Entry 5L63 (X-ray diffraction, 2.70 A resolution); this record covers chains O and U of the 28 polymer chains in the assembly.

Chain O:
Molecule: Proteasome subunit alpha type-2
Source organism: Saccharomyces cerevisiae (strain ATCC 204508 / S288c)
Notes: EC 3.4.25.1
Reference sequence: P23639 (PSA2_YEAST); residues 1-250 here = UniProt positions 1-250
Sequence (250 residues; each row starts with the number of its first residue):
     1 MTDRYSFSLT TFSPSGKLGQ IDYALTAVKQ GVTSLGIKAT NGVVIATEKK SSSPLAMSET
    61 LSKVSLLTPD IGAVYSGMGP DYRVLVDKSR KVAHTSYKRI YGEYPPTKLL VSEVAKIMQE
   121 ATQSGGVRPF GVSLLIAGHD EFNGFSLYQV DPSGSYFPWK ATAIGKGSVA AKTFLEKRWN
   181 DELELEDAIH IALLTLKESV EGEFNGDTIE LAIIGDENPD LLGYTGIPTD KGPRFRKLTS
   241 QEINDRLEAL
Curated features (UniProtKB/Swiss-Prot):
  - cross-link: Lys108 (Glycyl lysine isopeptide (Lys-Gly) (interchain with G-Cter in ubiquitin))

Chain U:
Molecule: Proteasome subunit alpha type-1
Source organism: Saccharomyces cerevisiae (strain ATCC 204508 / S288c)
Notes: EC 3.4.25.1
Reference sequence: P21243 (PSA1_YEAST); residues -8 to 243 here correspond to UniProt positions 1-252 (UniProt number = residue number + 9)
Sequence (252 residues; numbered -8 to 243; the number before each row is that of its first residue; numbers below 1 keep their minus sign (Met-8 is residue -8)):
    -8 MSGAAAASAA GYDRHITIFS PEGRLYQVEY AFKATNQTNI NSLAVRGKDC TVVISQKKVP
    52 DKLLDPTTVS YIFCISRTIG MVVNGPIPDA RNAALRAKAE AAEFRYKYGY DMPCDVLAKR
   112 MANLSQIYTQ RAYMRPLGVI LTFVSVDEEL GPSIYKTDPA GYYVGYKATA TGPKQQEITT
   172 NLENHFKKSK IDHINEESWE KVVEFAITHM IDALGTEFSK NDLEVGVATK DKFFTLSAEN
   232 IEERLVAIAE QD
Unresolved in the structure: -8 to 1, 243

Chain O / chain U interface:
Residue-residue contacts (64):
  Asp3(O) with Tyr124(U)
  Tyr5(O) with Ile7(U); Ala123(U), hydrophobic; Tyr124(U), hydrophobic
  Leu9(O) with Ile9(U), hydrophobic; Ala123(U), hydrophobic
  Gln20(O) with Ile9(U); Phe10(U), hydrogen bond (side chain-backbone)
  Tyr23(O) with Phe10(U); Ser11(U); Pro12(U), hydrophobic; Gly14(U)
  Ala24(O) with Phe10(U), hydrophobic
  Thr26(O) with Glu13(U)
  Ala27(O) with Gly14(U)
  Ser52(O) with Tyr153(U)
  Pro54(O) with Lys158(U), hydrogen bond (backbone-side chain); Glu174(U)
  Leu55(O) with Tyr157(U); Lys158(U), hydrogen bond (backbone-backbone); Ala159(U); Thr170(U); Leu173(U), hydrophobic; Phe177(U), hydrophobic
  Ala56(O) with Gly156(U); Tyr157(U), hydrophobic
  Met57(O) with Arg37(U); Val155(U); Gly156(U), hydrogen bond (backbone-backbone); Tyr157(U); Lys158(U)
  Thr60(O) with Tyr146(U); Val155(U); Gly156(U), hydrogen bond (side chain-backbone)
  Leu61(O) with Tyr153(U), hydrophobic; Val155(U), hydrophobic
  Met78(O) with Phe10(U), hydrophobic; Leu16(U), hydrophobic
  Pro80(O) with Gln117(U); Ala151(U); Gly152(U); Tyr153(U)
  Asp81(O) with Gln117(U)
  Arg83(O) with Ala113(U), hydrogen bond (side chain-backbone); Asn114(U); Gly152(U), hydrogen bond (side chain-backbone); Tyr154(U)
  Val84(O) with Asn114(U); Gln117(U)
  Asp87(O) with Lys110(U), salt bridge; Asn114(U)
  Gly126(O) with Gln121(U); Arg122(U); Ala123(U), hydrogen bond (backbone-backbone)
  Val127(O) with Gln121(U); Arg122(U)
  Arg128(O) with Thr8(U); Phe10(U); Leu16(U); Thr120(U), hydrogen bond (side chain-backbone); Gln121(U), hydrogen bond (backbone-backbone)
  Pro129(O) with Phe10(U)
  Phe130(O) with Gln121(U)
  Gly131(O) with Phe10(U)
Other interface residues (no listed pair), chain O (31 interface residues in all): Met1, Thr2, Ser53, Ala121
Other interface residues (no listed pair), chain U (34 interface residues in all): Thr160

In short:
Chain O and chain U form an interface of 31 and 34 residues respectively, with 10 hydrogen bonds and 1 salt
bridge. Polar pairs include Asp87(O)-Lys110(U), Gln20(O)-Phe10(U) and Pro54(O)-Lys158(U).
Here chain O is Proteasome subunit alpha type-2 and chain U is Proteasome subunit alpha type-1, both from
Saccharomyces cerevisiae (strain ATCC 204508 / S288c). Entry 5L63 (Yeast 20S proteasome with human beta5c
(1-138) and human beta6 (97-111; 118-133) in complex with epoxyketone ...) was determined by X-ray
diffraction, deposited together with 5L52, 5L54, 5L55, 5L5A, 5L5B, 5L5D and 30 further entries.
